1TCU - chains A and B of the 3 polymer chains in the assembly; structure by X-ray diffraction, 2.00 A resolution.

Chain A (and B):
Molecule: purine-nucleoside phosphorylase
From: Schistosoma mansoni
Notes: EC 2.4.2.1; chain B of this document is another copy of the same molecule, construct and numbering; everything in this record applies to it too
Reference sequence: Q9BMI9 (Q9BMI9_SCHMA); residues 1-287 here = UniProt positions 1-287
Chain sequence (287 residues; numbered 1 to 287; the number before each row is that of its first residue):
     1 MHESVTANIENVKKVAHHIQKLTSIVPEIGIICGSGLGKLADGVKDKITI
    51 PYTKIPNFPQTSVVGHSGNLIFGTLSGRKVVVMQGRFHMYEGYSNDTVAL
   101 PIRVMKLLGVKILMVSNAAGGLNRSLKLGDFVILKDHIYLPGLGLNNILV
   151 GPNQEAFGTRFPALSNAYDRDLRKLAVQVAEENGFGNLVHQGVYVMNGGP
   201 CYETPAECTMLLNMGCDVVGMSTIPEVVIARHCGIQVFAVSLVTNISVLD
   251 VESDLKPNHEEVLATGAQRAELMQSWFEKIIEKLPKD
Disordered / not traced: 1-2, 63-65 (chain B: 1-2, 254-266)

Chain A / chain B interface:
Pairs across the interface - 63 pairs, chain A then chain B:
  Met89(A) with Leu145(B), hydrophobic; Val150(B)
  Tyr90(A) with Val150(B); Gly151(B), hydrogen bond (backbone-backbone); Arg160(B); Phe161(B)
  Glu91(A) with Gly151(B); Pro152(B); Arg160(B), salt bridge
  Gly92(A) with Gly151(B)
  Leu140(A) with Leu143(B), hydrophobic
  Pro141(A) with Leu143(B); Gly144(B); Leu145(B), hydrophobic
  Asn146(A) with Gly144(B), hydrogen bond (side chain-backbone); Leu145(B); Asn146(B)
  Met196(A) with Leu143(B)
  Asn197(A) with Gly142(B); Leu143(B)
  Gly198(A) with Gly142(B); Leu143(B), hydrogen bond (backbone-backbone); Leu145(B)
  Gly199(A) with Gly142(B); Asn147(B); Val150(B)
  Pro200(A) with Asn147(B); Leu149(B); Arg160(B); Phe161(B); Pro162(B)
  Cys201(A) with Asn147(B); Leu149(B), hydrophobic; Pro162(B); Leu164(B), hydrophobic; Val228(B), hydrophobic
  Tyr202(A) with Phe161(B); Pro162(B), hydrogen bond (backbone-backbone); Leu164(B)
  Thr204(A) with Asp136(B); His137(B), hydrogen bond (side chain-backbone); Leu164(B)
  Pro205(A) with Asp136(B)
  Ala206(A) with Asp136(B), hydrogen bond (backbone-side chain); His137(B); Ile138(B); Val193(B), hydrophobic
  Glu207(A) with His137(B); Ile138(B); Tyr139(B), hydrogen bond (side chain-backbone)
  Met210(A) with Ile138(B), hydrophobic; Leu143(B), hydrophobic; Met214(B), hydrophobic
  Met214(A) with Met214(B), hydrophobic
  Met221(A) with Phe161(B), hydrophobic
  Val251(A) with Lys135(B); Arg170(B), hydrogen bond (backbone-side chain)
  Glu252(A) with Arg170(B)
  Ser253(A) with Arg170(B)
  Leu255(A) with Ser165(B)
  Lys256(A) with Ser165(B)
  Pro257(A) with Ala163(B)
  His259(A) with Phe161(B)
Interface residues without a listed pair, chain A (29 interface residues in all): Asp254
Interface residues without a listed pair, chain B (26 interface residues in all): Leu140

Summary:
29 residues of chain A face 26 of chain B across their interface; the contacts include 8 hydrogen bonds and 1
salt bridge. Polar contacts include Glu91(A)-Arg160(B), Asn146(A)-Gly144(B) and Thr204(A)-His137(B).
Chain A and chain B are both purine-nucleoside phosphorylase (Schistosoma mansoni); the structure, Crystal
Structure of the Purine Nucleoside Phosphorylase from Schistosoma mansoni in complex with phosphate and
acetate, was determined by X-ray diffraction (same publication as 1TCV and 1TD1).
